6Z9S - chains Y and K of the 15 polymer chains in the assembly; structure by electron microscopy, 4.40 A resolution (low resolution: residue-level contacts below are approximate; hydrogen-bond / salt-bridge calls are withheld).

Chain Y:
Name: DNA-directed RNA polymerase subunit beta'
Organism: Escherichia coli
Notes: EC 2.7.7.6
UniProt: C3SIA2 (C3SIA2_ECOLX); numbering as in UniProt (aligned over 1-1407)
Chain sequence (1416 residues; each row starts with the number of its first residue):
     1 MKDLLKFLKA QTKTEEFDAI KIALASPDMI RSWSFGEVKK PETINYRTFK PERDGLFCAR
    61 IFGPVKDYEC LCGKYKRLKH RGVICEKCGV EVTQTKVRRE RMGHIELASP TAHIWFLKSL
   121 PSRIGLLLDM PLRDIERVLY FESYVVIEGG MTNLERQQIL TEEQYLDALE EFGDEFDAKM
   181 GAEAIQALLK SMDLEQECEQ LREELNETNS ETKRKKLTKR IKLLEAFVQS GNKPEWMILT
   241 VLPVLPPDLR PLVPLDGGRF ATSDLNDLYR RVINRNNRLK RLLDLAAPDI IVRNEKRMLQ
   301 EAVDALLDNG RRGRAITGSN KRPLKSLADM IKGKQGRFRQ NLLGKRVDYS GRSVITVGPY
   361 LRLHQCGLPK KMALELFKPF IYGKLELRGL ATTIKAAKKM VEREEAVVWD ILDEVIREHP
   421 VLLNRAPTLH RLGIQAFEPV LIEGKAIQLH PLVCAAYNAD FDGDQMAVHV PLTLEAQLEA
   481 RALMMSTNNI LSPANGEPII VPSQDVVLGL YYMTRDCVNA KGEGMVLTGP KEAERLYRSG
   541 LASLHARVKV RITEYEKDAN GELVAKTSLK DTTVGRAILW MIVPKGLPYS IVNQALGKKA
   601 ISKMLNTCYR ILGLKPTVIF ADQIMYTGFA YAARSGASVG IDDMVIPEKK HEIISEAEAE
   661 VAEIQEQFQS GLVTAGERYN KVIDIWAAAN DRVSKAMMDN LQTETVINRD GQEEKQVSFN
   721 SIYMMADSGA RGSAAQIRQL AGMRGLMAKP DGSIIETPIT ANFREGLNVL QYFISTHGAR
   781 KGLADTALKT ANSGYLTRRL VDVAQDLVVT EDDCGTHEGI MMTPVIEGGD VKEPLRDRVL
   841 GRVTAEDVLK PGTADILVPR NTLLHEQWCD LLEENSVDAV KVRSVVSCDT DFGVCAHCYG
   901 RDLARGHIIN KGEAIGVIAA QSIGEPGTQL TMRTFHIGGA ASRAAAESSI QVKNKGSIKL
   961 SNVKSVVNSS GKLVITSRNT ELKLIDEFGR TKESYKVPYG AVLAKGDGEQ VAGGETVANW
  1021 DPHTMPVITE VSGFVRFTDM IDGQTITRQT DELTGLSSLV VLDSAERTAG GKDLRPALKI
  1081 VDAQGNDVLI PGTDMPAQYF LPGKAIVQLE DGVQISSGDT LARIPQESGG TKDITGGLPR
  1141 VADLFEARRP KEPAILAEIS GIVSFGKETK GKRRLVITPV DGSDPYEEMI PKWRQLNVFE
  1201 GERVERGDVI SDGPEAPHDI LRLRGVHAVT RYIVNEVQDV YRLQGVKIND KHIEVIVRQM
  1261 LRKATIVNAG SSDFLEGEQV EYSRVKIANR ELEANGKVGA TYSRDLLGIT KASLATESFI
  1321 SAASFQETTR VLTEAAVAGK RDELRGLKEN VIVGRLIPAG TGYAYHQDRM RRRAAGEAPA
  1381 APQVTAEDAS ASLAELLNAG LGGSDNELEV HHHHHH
Not modelled in the structure: 1-15, 1374-1416
Sequence notes: expression tag (1408-1416)
Bound ions: Zn2+ site 1: Cys70, Cys72, Cys85; Mg2+: Asp460, Asp462, Asp464 (shared with 1 residue of chain R); Zn2+ site 2: Cys814, Cys888, Cys895, Cys898
Reported in the primary citation:
  - mutagenesis - C72H, C85H, E86K: decreased growth in response to rhoY80C

Chain K:
Molecule: non template strand
Sequence (50 nucleotides; numbered -35 to 14; the number before each row is that of its first residue; numbers below 1 keep their minus sign (DG-35 is residue -35)):
   -35 GGGCTGCGAA TAACGGCCGA GCAGCGTAGC ATTACTTGTG AGCGGATAAC
Not modelled in the structure: -35 to -20, -8 to -3, 13-14

Chain Y / chain K interface:
Pairs across the interface - 16 pairs, chain Y then chain K:
  Pro41(Y) - DG-17(K)
  Glu42(Y) - DC-18(K)
  Asn274(Y) - DG-17(K)
  Arg278(Y) - DG-17(K)
  Arg278(Y) - DA-16(K)
  Arg281(Y) - DG-17(K)
  Asn294(Y) - DG-15(K)
  Glu295(Y) - DA-16(K)
  Met298(Y) - DG-15(K)
  Arg314(Y) - DT-9(K)
  Lys321(Y) - DA-2(K)
  Glu1146(Y) - DG4(K)
  Arg1148(Y) - DT3(K)
  Arg1148(Y) - DG4(K)
  Lys1311(Y) - DG4(K)
  Lys1311(Y) - DA5(K)
Also at the interface, not in a pair above, chain Y (16 interface residues in all): Pro121, Arg275, Ala315
Also at the interface, not in a pair above, chain K (10 interface residues in all): DG6

Summary:
16 residues of chain Y face 10 of chain K across their interface. Cys70(Y), Cys72(Y) and Cys85(Y) coordinate
Zn2+ site 1. Asp460(Y), Asp462(Y) and Asp464(Y) coordinate Mg2+. From the paper: C72H, C85H and E86K of chain
Y reduce growth in response to rhoY80C.
Chain Y is DNA-directed RNA polymerase subunit beta' (Escherichia coli) and chain K is non template strand;
the structure, Transcription termination intermediate complex 4, was determined by electron microscopy (same
publication as 6Z9P, 6Z9Q, 6Z9R, 6Z9T, 7ADB, 7ADC, 7ADD and 7ADE).
